2IGN - chains A and D of the 4 polymer chains in the assembly; structure by X-ray diffraction, 1.65 A resolution.

== Chain A (and D) ==
Name: Pyranose oxidase
Source organism: Trametes ochracea
Notes: EC 1.1.3.10; chain D of this document is another copy of the same molecule, construct and numbering; everything in this record applies to it too
UniProtKB: Q7ZA32 (Q7ZA32_TRAOC); residues 1-623 here = UniProt positions 1-623
Sequence (623 residues; each row starts with the number of its first residue):
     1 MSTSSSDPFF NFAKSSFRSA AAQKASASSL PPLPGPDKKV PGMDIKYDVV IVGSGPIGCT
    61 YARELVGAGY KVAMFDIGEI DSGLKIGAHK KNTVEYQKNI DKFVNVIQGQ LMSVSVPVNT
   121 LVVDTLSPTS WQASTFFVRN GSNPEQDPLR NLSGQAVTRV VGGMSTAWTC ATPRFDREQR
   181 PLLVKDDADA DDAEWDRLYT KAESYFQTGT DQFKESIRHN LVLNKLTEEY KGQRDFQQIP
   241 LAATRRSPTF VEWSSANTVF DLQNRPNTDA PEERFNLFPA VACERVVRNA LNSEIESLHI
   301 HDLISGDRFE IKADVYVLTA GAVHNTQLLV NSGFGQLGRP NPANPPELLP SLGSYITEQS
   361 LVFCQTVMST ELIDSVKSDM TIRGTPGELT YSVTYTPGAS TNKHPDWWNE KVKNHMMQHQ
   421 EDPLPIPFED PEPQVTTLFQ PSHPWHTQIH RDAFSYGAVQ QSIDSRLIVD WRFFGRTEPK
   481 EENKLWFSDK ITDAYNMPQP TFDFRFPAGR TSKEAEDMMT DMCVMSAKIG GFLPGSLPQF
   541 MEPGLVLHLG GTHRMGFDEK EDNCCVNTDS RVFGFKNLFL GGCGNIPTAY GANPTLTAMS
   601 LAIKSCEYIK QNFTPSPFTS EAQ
Disordered / not traced: 1-42, 620-623
Differences from the reference sequence: engineered mutation Ala167 (His in Q7ZA32)
Small-molecule neighbours: FAD (flavin-adenine dinucleotide): Val52, Gly53, Ser54, Gly55, Pro56, Ile57, Gly58, Phe75, Asp76, Ile77, Gly78, Ile107, Leu111, Thr158, Arg159, Val160, Gly162, Gly163, Met164, Ser165, Ala167, Trp168, Thr169, Cys170, Ala171, Val281, Ala282, Cys283, Thr319, Ala320, Gly321, His324, Leu547, His548, Gly582, Cys583, Asn593, Pro594, Thr595
Reported in the primary citation:
  - mutagenesis - H167A: decreased catalytic activity on D-Glc
  - specificity-determining residues: Asp452, Arg472 (proposed by the authors, not directly observed)
  - mutagenesis - H548N (46,000-fold): abolished catalytic activity

== Chain A / chain D interface ==
Contacting residue pairs (40):
  Thr120(A) - Thr120(D)  hydrogen bond
  Leu121(A) - Leu121(D)  hydrophobic
  Val122(A) - Pro148(D)  hydrophobic
  Asp124(A) - Ser153(D)  hydrogen bond
  Asp124(A) - Pro543(D)
  Thr125(A) - Phe540(D)
  Thr125(A) - Met541(D)
  Thr125(A) - Glu542(D)
  Ser127(A) - Glu516(D)  hydrogen bond
  Ser127(A) - Phe540(D)
  Pro128(A) - Ser360(D)
  Pro128(A) - Ser512(D)
  Pro128(A) - Ala515(D)  hydrophobic
  Pro128(A) - Phe540(D)
  Thr129(A) - Ser512(D)
  Thr129(A) - Glu516(D)
  Ser134(A) - Leu149(D)
  Thr135(A) - Leu149(D)
  Phe136(A) - Leu149(D)  hydrophobic
  Pro148(A) - Val122(D)  hydrophobic
  Leu149(A) - Ala133(D)
  Leu149(A) - Ser134(D)
  Leu149(A) - Thr135(D)
  Leu149(A) - Phe136(D)  hydrophobic
  Ser153(A) - Asp124(D)  hydrogen bond
  Ser360(A) - Pro128(D)
  Arg505(A) - Gln132(D)  hydrogen bond
  Arg505(A) - Ala133(D)  hydrogen bond (side chain-backbone)
  Ser512(A) - Pro128(D)
  Ser512(A) - Thr129(D)
  Ala515(A) - Pro128(D)  hydrophobic
  Glu516(A) - Ser127(D)  hydrogen bond
  Glu516(A) - Thr129(D)
  Phe540(A) - Thr125(D)
  Phe540(A) - Ser127(D)
  Phe540(A) - Pro128(D)
  Met541(A) - Thr125(D)
  Glu542(A) - Asp124(D)
  Glu542(A) - Thr125(D)
  Pro543(A) - Asp124(D)
Other interface residues (no listed pair), chain A (27 interface residues in all): Leu126, Ala133, Phe506, Lys513
Other interface residues (no listed pair), chain D (28 interface residues in all): Leu126, Arg505, Phe506, Lys513

== Summary ==
Chain A and chain D form an interface of 27 and 28 residues respectively, with 7 hydrogen bonds. Polar
contacts include Thr120(A)-Thr120(D), Asp124(A)-Ser153(D) and Ser127(A)-Glu516(D). Bound to chain A:
flavin-adenine dinucleotide. From the paper: H167A of chain A reduces catalytic activity on D-Glc; specificity
determinants Asp452(A) and Arg472(A).
Both chains are Pyranose oxidase (Trametes ochracea). Entry 2IGN (Crystal structure of recombinant pyranose
2-oxidase H167A mutant) was determined by X-ray diffraction (same publication as 2IGK, 2IGM and 2IGO).
